Entry 1E2K (X-ray diffraction, 1.70 A resolution); this record covers chains A and B.

== Chain A (and B) ==
Protein: Thymidine kinase
Source organism: Herpes simplex virus (TYPE 1/ strain 17)
Notes: EC 2.7.1.21; chain B of this document is another copy of the same molecule, construct and numbering; everything in this record applies to it too
UniProtKB: P03176 (KITH_HSV11); residues 46-376 here = UniProt positions 46-376
Amino-acid sequence (331 residues; each row starts with the number of its first residue):
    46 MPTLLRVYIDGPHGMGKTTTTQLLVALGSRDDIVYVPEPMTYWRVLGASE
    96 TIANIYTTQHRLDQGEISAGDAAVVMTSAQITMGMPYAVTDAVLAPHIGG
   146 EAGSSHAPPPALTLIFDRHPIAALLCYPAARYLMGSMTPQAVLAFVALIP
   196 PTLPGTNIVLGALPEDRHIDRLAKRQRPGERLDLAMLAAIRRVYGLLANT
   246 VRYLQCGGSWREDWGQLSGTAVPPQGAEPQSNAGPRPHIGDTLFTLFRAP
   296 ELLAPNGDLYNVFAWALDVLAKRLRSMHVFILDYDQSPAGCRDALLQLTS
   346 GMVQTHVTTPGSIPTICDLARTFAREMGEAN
Not modelled in the structure: 72-75, 149-152, 266-278, 375-376 (chain B: 148-150, 221-224, 268-273, 375-376)
Small-molecule neighbours: (N)-methanocarba-thymidine (TMC; 1-[4-hydroxy-5-(hydroxymethyl)bicyclo[3.1.0]hex-2-yl]-5-methylpyrimidine-2,4(1h,3h)-dione): His-58, Glu-83, Trp-88, Ile-97, Ile-100, Tyr-101, Gln-125, Met-128, Tyr-132, Arg-163, Ala-167, Ala-168, Tyr-172, Arg-222, Glu-225

== Chain A / chain B interface ==
Pairs across the interface - 62 pairs, chain A then chain B:
  Tyr-87(A) with Gln-185(B); Val-307(B), hydrophobic; Phe-308(B)
  Leu-91(A) with Gln-185(B), hydrogen bond (backbone-side chain); Tyr-305(B); Phe-308(B)
  Gly-92(A) with Gln-185(B), hydrogen bond (backbone-side chain)
  Val-119(A) with Ser-123(B), hydrogen bond (backbone-side chain)
  Thr-122(A) with Ser-123(B)
  Ser-123(A) with Val-119(B); Thr-122(B); Ser-123(B)
  Ile-126(A) with Ile-126(B), hydrophobic; Ala-189(B), hydrophobic; Phe-190(B), hydrophobic; Leu-193(B), hydrophobic
  Met-130(A) with Ala-189(B), hydrophobic; Val-307(B), hydrophobic
  Ala-133(A) with Leu-193(B), hydrophobic
  Val-134(A) with Ala-192(B), hydrophobic; Val-307(B), hydrophobic; Trp-310(B); Ala-311(B)
  Ala-137(A) with Val-314(B), hydrophobic
  Val-138(A) with Trp-310(B); Val-314(B), hydrophobic
  Pro-141(A) with Lys-317(B)
  Gln-185(A) with Tyr-87(B); Leu-91(B), hydrogen bond (side chain-backbone); Gly-92(B), hydrogen bond (side chain-backbone)
  Ala-189(A) with Ile-126(B), hydrophobic; Met-130(B), hydrophobic
  Ala-192(A) with Val-134(B), hydrophobic
  Leu-193(A) with Ala-133(B), hydrophobic; Leu-193(B)
  Tyr-305(A) with Leu-91(B); Glu-371(B)
  Asn-306(A) with Thr-367(B); Glu-371(B), hydrogen bond (backbone-side chain)
  Val-307(A) with Tyr-87(B), hydrophobic; Met-130(B), hydrophobic; Val-134(B), hydrophobic; Glu-371(B), hydrogen bond (backbone-side chain); Met-372(B), hydrophobic
  Phe-308(A) with Tyr-87(B); Leu-91(B); Met-130(B), hydrophobic
  Trp-310(A) with Val-134(B); Leu-364(B), hydrophobic; Thr-367(B); Phe-368(B)
  Ala-311(A) with Val-134(B)
  Val-314(A) with Ala-137(B), hydrophobic; Val-138(B), hydrophobic
  Leu-364(A) with Trp-310(B), hydrophobic
  Thr-367(A) with Asn-306(B); Trp-310(B)
  Phe-368(A) with Trp-310(B)
  Glu-371(A) with Tyr-305(B); Asn-306(B), hydrogen bond (side chain-backbone); Val-307(B), hydrogen bond (side chain-backbone)
  Met-372(A) with Val-307(B), hydrophobic
Also at the interface, not in a pair above, chain A (37 interface residues in all): Ala-118, Leu-169, Leu-188, Phe-190, Pro-196, Glu-296, Lys-317, Arg-318
Also at the interface, not in a pair above, chain B (38 interface residues in all): Ala-93, Ala-118, Pro-131, Pro-141, Leu-169, Leu-188, Pro-196, Arg-318

== Summary ==
Chain A and chain B form an interface of 37 and 38 residues respectively; the contacts include 9 hydrogen
bonds. Polar pairs include Leu-91(A)/Gln-185(B), Gly-92(A)/Gln-185(B) and Val-119(A)/Ser-123(B). Ligands of
chain A: (N)-methanocarba-thymidine.
Both chains are Thymidine kinase (Herpes simplex virus (TYPE 1/ strain 17)). Entry 1E2K (Kinetics and crystal
structure of the wild-type and the engineered Y101F mutant of Herpes simplex virus ...) was determined by
X-ray diffraction, deposited together with 1E2L.
